7LY4 - chains D and E of the 3 polymer chains in the assembly; structure by electron microscopy, 3.80 A resolution.

== Chain D ==
Molecule: BmdC, Oxidase
Source organism: Thermoactinomyces vulgaris
Amino-acid sequence (336 residues; row label = number of the first residue in the row; numbers below 1 keep their minus sign (Gly-1 is residue -1)):
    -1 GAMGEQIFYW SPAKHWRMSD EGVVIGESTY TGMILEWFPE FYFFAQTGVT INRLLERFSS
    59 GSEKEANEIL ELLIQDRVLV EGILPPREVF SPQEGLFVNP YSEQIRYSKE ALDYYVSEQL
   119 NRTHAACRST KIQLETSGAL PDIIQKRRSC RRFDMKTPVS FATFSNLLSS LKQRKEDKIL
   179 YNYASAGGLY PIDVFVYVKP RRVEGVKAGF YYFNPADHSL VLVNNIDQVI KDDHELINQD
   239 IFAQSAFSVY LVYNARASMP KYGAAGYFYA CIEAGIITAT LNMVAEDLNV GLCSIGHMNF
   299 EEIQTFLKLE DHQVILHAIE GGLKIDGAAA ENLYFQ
Not modelled in the structure: -1 to 1, 325-334
Residues lining bound ligands:
  - FMN (flavin mononucleotide), molecule 1: Arg145, Arg146, Ser147, Arg149, Asn236, Ile239, Cys291, Ser292, Ile293, Gly294, His315
  - FMN, molecule 2: Lys176, Ala182, Ser183, Ala184, Tyr188, Tyr267, Ile270, Glu271, Ile274
What the authors report for this chain:
  - catalytic residues: Tyr260 (proposed by the authors, not directly observed)
  - mutagenesis - R146E/S292F: abolished binding to flavin mononucleotide
  - mutagenesis - R146E/S292F: unchanged binding to BmdB

== Chain E ==
Molecule: BmdB, bacillamide NRPS
Source organism: Thermoactinomyces vulgaris
Amino-acid sequence (1028 residues; each row starts with the number of its first residue):
   840 GAMEADLSEP FSLTEVQTAY MLGRNPQFEL SGISPQTYFE YETELDIARL SRSFQKVIQR
   900 HPMLRAVILP EGKQQILRDV PEYEIEVESL VSMPPEKQAA RLREERSRMI DHVFPLGQWP
   960 LFELKAFQLQ EHTYLLCFRY DALLMDGASM NLVGQDLMHY YHQPDAQLPP LSFTFQDYMH
  1020 IYDDMKRGTE YETAKAYWTN KLPDFPPAPS LLLAKDPAEI GTPNFQSLTT IITKDKWLKL
  1080 RRLAQDKQVT PSALLCTVYG EVLAFWSNQR RLAINLTVFN RYPVHDEVEQ IVGDFTSLIL
  1140 LDMDMDQKQP FFTKVEQTQS TLLDGLEHRH YDGVEFIRDY TRYHQMRPKA VMPIVFTSML
  1200 AGAGAFAWEE IGSLRHIHAR TPQVYLDNVV IEKNGELLVS WNYVEELFDA EVMESMFTQF
  1260 VELLDQLVEQ GDINPLRISQ KDYALIDQYN ATAEPIPAAT LHQLFIDQAQ RTPDQVAVVF
  1320 EQEWLTYSEL DQRSNQVARF LQSRGIGRGD RVGVLAKRQV ETIINLMAVL KAGAAYVPID
  1380 PDHPYERQTY ILENSSCKIL LDSDLYETME ISSYADGDLT PVAEPEDTAY VIYTSGSTGR
  1440 PKGVIITHQA ASNTIQDINR KFEVNEEDRI IGISSMCFDL SVYDIFGTLS AGATLVMIRD
  1500 PRDMRELVRT VERRGITIWN TVPAIMDLAL DHVGSHFENI SLRLVLLSGD WIPLPLPAKI
  1560 NRHFPVADVI SLGGATEASI WSIYWPIEQV EANWKSIPYG KPLANQTYYV LNYDQKMCPV
  1620 GVIGDLYIGG AGLAQGYLND DQKTKDAFIM HPEFGPIYKT GDCGRMRPEG YIEFLGRQDY
  1680 QVKIQGYRVE LEEISHCLLT YPDVDQAVVI DQTDERGMKF LVGYVVAQQE IDEKALRKHL
  1740 MEHLPEYMIP AHLVHLEQLP LTPNGKLDRK ALPVPKKQRN AEKFVAPQAG LEKILASVWQ
  1800 EVLNVEQIGA NDHFFALGGD SIKAIQVSAR LFVQGYHLDT KSLFEFPVLR DVARTIKKLA
  1860 AAENLYFQ
Not modelled in the structure: 840-846, 1436-1438, 1678-1867

== How chain D and chain E interact ==
Pairs across the interface (16):
  Lys205(D) with Glu1466(E), salt bridge
  Asn223(D) with Arg1468(E), hydrogen bond (backbone-side chain)
  Ile224(D) with Val1315(E), hydrophobic; Trp1323(E); Arg1468(E), hydrogen bond (backbone-side chain); Arg1513(E)
  Asp225(D) with Gln1321(E), hydrogen bond; Arg1512(E)
  Gln226(D) with Arg1512(E), hydrogen bond (backbone-side chain); Arg1513(E); Gly1514(E)
  Ile228(D) with Glu1511(E); Arg1512(E)
  Asp231(D) with Arg1512(E), salt bridge
  Phe304(D) with Arg1512(E)
  Lys306(D) with Gln1321(E), hydrogen bond
Also at the interface, not in a pair above, chain D (11 interface residues in all): Val227, Glu300
Also at the interface, not in a pair above, chain E (11 interface residues in all): Gln1314, Val1318

== Overview ==
The chain D/chain E interface involves 11 residues from each chain; the contacts include 5 hydrogen bonds and
2 salt bridges. Polar contacts include Lys205(D)-Glu1466(E), Asp231(D)-Arg1512(E) and Asn223(D)-Arg1468(E).
Chain D binds flavin mononucleotide. From the paper: the catalytic residue Tyr260(D); R146E/S292F of chain D
abolish binding to flavin mononucleotide.
Here chain D is BmdC, Oxidase and chain E is BmdB, bacillamide NRPS, both from Thermoactinomyces vulgaris.
Entry 7LY4 (Cryo-EM structure of the elongation module of the bacillamide NRPS, BmdB, in complex with the
oxidase ...) was determined by electron microscopy together with 7LY5 and 7LY7 from the same study.
